PDB entry 3FKU | X-ray diffraction, 3.20 A resolution | chains B and D of the 9 polymer chains in the assembly

== Chain B (and D) ==
Molecule: Hemagglutinin HA2 chain
Source organism: Influenza A virus (A/Viet Nam/1203/2004(H5N1))
Notes: fragment: ha2; chain D of this document is another copy of the same molecule, construct and numbering; everything in this record applies to it too
Reference sequence: A8UDR4 (A8UDR4_I04A1); residues 1-176 here correspond to UniProt positions 343-518 (UniProt number = residue number + 342)
Sequence (182 residues; row label = number of the first residue in the row):
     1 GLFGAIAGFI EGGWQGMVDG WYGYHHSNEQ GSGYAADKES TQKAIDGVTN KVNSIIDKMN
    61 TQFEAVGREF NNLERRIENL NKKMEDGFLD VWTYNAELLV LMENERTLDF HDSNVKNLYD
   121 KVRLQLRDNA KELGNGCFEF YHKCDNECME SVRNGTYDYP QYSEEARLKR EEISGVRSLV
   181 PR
Disordered / not traced: 181-182
Sequence notes: expression tag (177-182)
Disulfide bonds: Cys-144/Cys-148
What the authors report for this chain:
  - mutagenesis - V52L: unchanged binding to Neutralizing antibody F10

== Interface between chain B and chain D ==
Contacting residue pairs (52):
  Phe-3(B) / Leu-2(D)
  Phe-3(B) / Phe-3(D)  hydrophobic
  Lys-58(B) / Tyr-94(D)
  Lys-58(B) / Glu-97(D)
  Thr-61(B) / Asp-90(D)
  Gln-62(B) / Asp-90(D)
  Phe-63(B) / Lys-83(D)
  Phe-63(B) / Gly-87(D)
  Glu-64(B) / Lys-83(D)
  Ala-65(B) / Lys-83(D)
  Val-66(B) / Lys-83(D)
  Arg-68(B) / Arg-76(D)
  Arg-68(B) / Asn-79(D)
  Arg-68(B) / Leu-80(D)
  Arg-68(B) / Lys-83(D)
  Glu-69(B) / Arg-76(D)  hydrogen bond (backbone-side chain)
  Phe-70(B) / Arg-76(D)
  Glu-74(B) / Arg-76(D)  salt bridge
  Ile-77(B) / Ile-77(D)  hydrophobic
  Leu-80(B) / Leu-80(D)  hydrophobic
  Asn-81(B) / Leu-80(D)
  Met-84(B) / Leu-80(D)  hydrophobic
  Met-84(B) / Lys-83(D)
  Met-84(B) / Met-84(D)  hydrophobic
  Phe-88(B) / Met-84(D)
  Phe-88(B) / Gly-87(D)
  Phe-88(B) / Phe-88(D)
  Phe-88(B) / Val-91(D)  hydrophobic
  Trp-92(B) / Val-91(D)  hydrophobic
  Trp-92(B) / Tyr-94(D)  hydrophobic
  Asn-95(B) / Tyr-94(D)
  Leu-99(B) / Tyr-94(D)
  Leu-99(B) / Leu-98(D)  hydrophobic
  Met-102(B) / Met-102(D)  hydrophobic
  Glu-103(B) / Met-102(D)
  Arg-106(B) / Glu-105(D)
  Arg-106(B) / Arg-106(D)
  Arg-106(B) / Asp-109(D)  salt bridge
  Phe-110(B) / Leu-2(D)  hydrophobic
  Ser-113(B) / Leu-2(D)
  Asn-117(B) / Gly-1(D)
  Asn-117(B) / Leu-2(D)  hydrogen bond (side chain-backbone)
  Asn-117(B) / Phe-3(D)
  Asn-117(B) / Gly-4(D)
  Arg-123(B) / Glu-132(D)  salt bridge
  Leu-124(B) / Glu-132(D)
  Leu-124(B) / Gly-134(D)
  Arg-127(B) / Glu-132(D)  hydrogen bond (side chain-backbone)
  Arg-127(B) / Leu-133(D)
  Arg-167(B) / Ser-174(D)  hydrogen bond (side chain-backbone)
  Arg-167(B) / Gly-175(D)
  Glu-171(B) / Gly-175(D)
Other interface residues (no listed pair), chain B (36 interface residues in all): Met-59, Asn-71, Val-91, Asp-109, Val-176
Other interface residues (no listed pair), chain D (29 interface residues in all): Phe-9, Asn-95, Val-176

== Overview ==
36 residues of chain B face 29 of chain D across their interface; the contacts include 4 hydrogen bonds and 3
salt bridges. Polar contacts include Glu-74(B)/Arg-76(D), Arg-106(B)/Asp-109(D) and Arg-123(B)/Glu-132(D).
From the paper: V52L of chain B leaves binding to Neutralizing antibody F10 unchanged.
Chain B and chain D are both Hemagglutinin HA2 chain (Influenza A virus (A/Viet Nam/1203/2004(H5N1))); the
structure, Crystal structure of influenza hemagglutinin (H5) in complex with a broadly neutralizing antibody
F10, was determined by X-ray diffraction.
